4ICG - chains A and D of the 4 polymer chains in the assembly; structure by X-ray diffraction, 2.92 A resolution.

[Chain A]
Protein: DNA-binding protein H-NS
Source organism: Salmonella enterica subsp. enterica serovar Typhimurium str. LT2
Notes: fragment: N-terminal domain; engineered mutation(s): S2G
UniProtKB: P0A1S2 (HNS_SALTY); numbering as in UniProt (aligned over 3-46)
Amino-acid sequence (46 residues; each row starts with the number of its first residue):
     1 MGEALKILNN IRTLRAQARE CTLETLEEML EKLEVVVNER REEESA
Disordered / not traced: 1-2
Modified residues: Mse1 (selenomethionine); Mse29 (selenomethionine; parent Met)
Sequence notes: expression tag (1-2)
UniProt features mapped onto this chain:
  - site: Arg12 (Interacts with Hha)
Reported in the primary citation:
  - mutagenesis - I11A: abolished binding to Hemolysin expression modulating protein (Involved in environmental regulation of virulence factors) (chain D)

[Chain D]
Protein: Hemolysin expression modulating protein (Involved in environmental regulation of virulence factors)
Source organism: Salmonella enterica subsp. enterica serovar Typhimurium str. LT2
UniProtKB: Q7CR17 (Q7CR17_SALTY); numbering as in UniProt (aligned over 2-72)
Amino-acid sequence (75 residues; row label = number of the first residue in the row; numbers below 1 keep their minus sign (Gly-2 is residue -2)):
    -2 GSHMSDKPLT KTDYLMRLRR CQTIDTLERV IEKNKYELSD NELAVFYSAA DHRLAELTMN
    58 KLYDKIPSSV WKFIR
Disordered / not traced: -2 to 4
Modified residues: Mse1 (selenomethionine); Mse13 (selenomethionine; parent Met); Mse56 (selenomethionine; parent Met)
Sequence notes: expression tag (-2 to 1)
Reported in the primary citation:
  - mutagenesis - R17A: unchanged binding to DNA-binding protein H-NS (chain A)

[Chain A / chain D interface]
Contacting residue pairs (14; chain A residue first):
  Lys6(A) - Tyr44(D)
  Asn9(A) - Tyr44(D)
  Asn9(A) - Ser45(D)
  Asn9(A) - Asp48(D)
  Asn10(A) - Asp48(D)
  Ile11(A) - Asp48(D)  hydrogen bond (backbone-side chain)
  Ile11(A) - Ile71(D)  hydrophobic
  Arg12(A) - Leu51(D)
  Arg12(A) - Ile71(D)
  Arg12(A) - Arg72(D)
  Arg15(A) - Trp68(D)  hydrogen bond (side chain-backbone)
  Arg15(A) - Lys69(D)  hydrogen bond (side chain-backbone)
  Arg15(A) - Ile71(D)  hydrogen bond (side chain-backbone)
  Arg15(A) - Arg72(D)  hydrogen bond (side chain-backbone)
Also at the interface, not in a pair above, chain D (10 interface residues in all): Ala41, Phe70
From the paper, about this interface:
  - interface residues, chain A: Arg12(A)

[Summary]
6 residues of chain A face 10 of chain D across their interface; the contacts include 5 hydrogen bonds. Among
the polar pairs are Ile11(A)-Asp48(D), Arg15(A)-Trp68(D) and Arg15(A)-Lys69(D). The paper reports that I11A of
chain A abolishes binding to Hemolysin expression modulating protein (Involved in environmental regulation of
virulence factors) (chain D); the interface residue Arg12(A).
Here chain A is DNA-binding protein H-NS and chain D is Hemolysin expression modulating protein (Involved in
environmental regulation of virulence factors), both from Salmonella enterica subsp. enterica serovar
Typhimurium str. LT2. Entry 4ICG (N-terminal dimerization domain of H-NS in complex with Hha (Salmonella
Typhimurium)) was determined by X-ray diffraction.
